Entry 2ZP9 (X-ray diffraction, 3.20 A resolution); this record covers chains G and J of the 10 polymer chains in the assembly.

# Chain G
Protein: Transcription attenuation protein mtrB
Organism: Bacillus stearothermophilus
UniProtKB: Q9X6J6 (MTRB_BACST); residues 3-76 here correspond to UniProt positions 1-74 (UniProt number = residue number - 2)
Sequence (81 residues; each row starts with the number of its first residue):
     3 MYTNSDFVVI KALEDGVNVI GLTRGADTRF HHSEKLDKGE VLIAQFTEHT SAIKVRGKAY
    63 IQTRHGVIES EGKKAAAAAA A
Unresolved in the structure: 3-6, 70-83
Construct notes: linker (77-83)
Residues lining bound ligands:
  - tryptophan (TRP), molecule 1: Val21, Ile22, Gly23, His33, His34, Ala46, Gln47, Thr49, Thr52, Ile55
  - tryptophan (TRP), molecule 2: Thr25, Arg26, Gly27, Ala28, Thr30, Ser53, Ala54

# Chain J
Protein: Tryptophan RNA-binding attenuator protein-inhibitory protein
Organism: Bacillus subtilis
UniProtKB: O31466 (RTPA_BACSU); numbering as in UniProt (aligned over 1-53)
Sequence (53 residues; each row starts with the number of its first residue):
     1 MVIATDDLEV ACPKCERAGE IEGTPCPACS GKGVILTAQG YTLLDFIQKH LNK
Unresolved in the structure: 16-25, 52-53
Ion coordination: Zn2+: Cys12, Cys15, Cys26, Cys29

# How chain G and chain J interact
Contacting residue pairs (21):
  Asn20(G) - Val10(J)
  Arg31(G) - Pro27(J)
  Arg31(G) - Ala28(J)
  Phe32(G) - Pro13(J)  hydrophobic
  Phe32(G) - Ala28(J)  hydrogen bond (backbone-backbone)
  Phe32(G) - Ile35(J)  hydrophobic
  His34(G) - Ile35(J)
  His34(G) - Leu36(J)  hydrogen bond (side chain-backbone)
  His34(G) - Thr37(J)
  His34(G) - Ala38(J)
  Ser35(G) - Val10(J)
  Ser35(G) - Ile35(J)
  Ser35(G) - Leu36(J)  hydrogen bond (backbone-backbone)
  Ser35(G) - Thr37(J)
  Glu36(G) - Thr37(J)
  Glu36(G) - Ala38(J)  hydrogen bond (side chain-backbone)
  Lys37(G) - Asp6(J)  salt bridge
  Lys37(G) - Asp7(J)
  Lys37(G) - Thr37(J)
  Lys56(G) - Pro13(J)
  Arg58(G) - Pro13(J)
Also at the interface, not in a pair above, chain G (10 interface residues in all): His33
Also at the interface, not in a pair above, chain J (12 interface residues in all): Lys14, Ser30

# Overview
10 residues of chain G and 12 residues of chain J are in contact; the contacts include 4 hydrogen bonds and 1
salt bridge. Polar pairs include Lys37(G)-Asp6(J), His34(G)-Leu36(J) and Glu36(G)-Ala38(J). Chain G binds
tryptophan.
Here chain G is Transcription attenuation protein mtrB (Bacillus stearothermophilus) and chain J is Tryptophan
RNA-binding attenuator protein-inhibitory protein (Bacillus subtilis). Entry 2ZP9 (The Nature of the
TRAP:Anti-TRAP complex) was determined by X-ray diffraction together with 2ZP8 from the same study.
